Entry 1JWM (X-ray diffraction, 2.70 A resolution); this record covers chains A and B of the 4 polymer chains in the assembly.

Chain A:
Name: HLA class II histocompatibility antigen, DR alpha chain
Organism: Homo sapiens
Reference sequence: P01903 (2DRA_HUMAN); residues 1-182 here correspond to UniProt positions 26-207 (UniProt number = residue number + 25)
Chain sequence (182 residues; each row starts with the number of its first residue):
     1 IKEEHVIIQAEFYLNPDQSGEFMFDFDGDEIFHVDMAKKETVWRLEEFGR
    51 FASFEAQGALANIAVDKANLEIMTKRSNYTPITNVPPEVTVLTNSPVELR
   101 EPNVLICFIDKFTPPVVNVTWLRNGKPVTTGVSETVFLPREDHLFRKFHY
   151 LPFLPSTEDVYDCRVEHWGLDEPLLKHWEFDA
Unresolved in the structure: 1-2
Cystine bridges: C107-C163
UniProt features mapped onto this chain:
  - region: E179 to A182 (Connecting peptide)
  - site: Q9 (Self- and pathogen-derived peptide antigen), G49 (Self-peptide antigen), F51 (Self- and pathogen-derived peptide antigen), A52 (Self-peptide antigen), S53 (Self- and pathogen-derived peptide antigen), E55 (Pathogen-derived peptide antigen), N62 (Self- and pathogen-derived peptide antigen), N69 (Pathogen-derived peptide antigen), R76 (Self- and pathogen-derived peptide antigen)
  - glycosylation (N-linked (GlcNAc...) asparagine): N78, N118

Chain B:
Name: HLA class II histocompatibility antigen, DR-1 beta chain
Organism: Homo sapiens
Reference sequence: P04229 (2B11_HUMAN); residues 1-190 here correspond to UniProt positions 30-219 (UniProt number = residue number + 29)
Chain sequence (190 residues; numbered 1 to 190; the number before each row is that of its first residue):
     1 GDTRPRFLWQLKFECHFFNGTERVRLLERCIYNQEESVRFDSDVGEYRAV
    51 TELGRPDAEYWNSQKDLLEQRRAAVDTYCRHNYGVGESFTVQRRVEPKVT
   101 VYPSKTQPLQHHNLLVCSVSGFYPGSIEVRWFRNGQEEKAGVVSTGLIQN
   151 GDWTFQTLVMLETVPRSGEVYTCQVEHPSVTSPLTVEWRA
Unresolved in the structure: 108-110
Cystine bridges: C15-C79, C117-C173

Interface between chain A and chain B:
Pairs across the interface (116):
  E3(A) - H16(B)  salt bridge
  E3(A) - F18(B)
  E4(A) - F17(B)  hydrogen bond (backbone-backbone)
  E4(A) - N19(B)  hydrogen bond (side chain-backbone)
  E4(A) - G20(B)
  H5(A) - C15(B)
  H5(A) - H16(B)
  H5(A) - F17(B)  hydrogen bond (backbone-backbone)
  V6(A) - C15(B)
  V6(A) - H16(B)
  I7(A) - F13(B)
  I7(A) - E14(B)
  I7(A) - C15(B)  hydrogen bond (backbone-backbone)
  I7(A) - F17(B)  hydrophobic
  I8(A) - F13(B)
  I8(A) - E14(B)
  Q9(A) - L11(B)
  Q9(A) - K12(B)
  Q9(A) - F13(B)  hydrogen bond (backbone-backbone)
  Q9(A) - Y78(B)  hydrogen bond
  A10(A) - L11(B)
  E11(A) - Q10(B)
  E11(A) - L11(B)  hydrogen bond (backbone-backbone)
  F12(A) - W9(B)
  F12(A) - Q10(B)
  Y13(A) - L8(B)
  Y13(A) - W9(B)  hydrogen bond (backbone-backbone)
  L14(A) - R6(B)
  L14(A) - F7(B)
  L14(A) - L8(B)  hydrophobic
  N15(A) - R6(B)
  N15(A) - F7(B)  hydrogen bond (backbone-backbone)
  P16(A) - R4(B)
  P16(A) - P5(B)
  P16(A) - R6(B)
  D17(A) - R6(B)  salt bridge
  F24(A) - Y78(B)
  F24(A) - N82(B)
  F26(A) - T90(B)
  F26(A) - V91(B)
  F26(A) - Y123(B)
  F26(A) - W153(B)  hydrophobic
  D27(A) - Q149(B)  hydrogen bond (backbone-side chain)
  G28(A) - Q149(B)
  D29(A) - Y123(B)
  D29(A) - Q149(B)  hydrogen bond
  D29(A) - G151(B)
  D29(A) - W153(B)  hydrogen bond (side chain-backbone)
  D29(A) - F155(B)
  E30(A) - W153(B)  hydrogen bond (backbone-side chain)
  R44(A) - G151(B)  hydrogen bond (side chain-backbone)
  R44(A) - D152(B)
  R44(A) - W153(B)
  L45(A) - R93(B)
  L45(A) - W153(B)
  E47(A) - R93(B)  salt bridge
  F48(A) - F89(B)  hydrophobic
  F48(A) - W153(B)
  F51(A) - F89(B)  hydrophobic
  A52(A) - V85(B)  hydrophobic
  A52(A) - F89(B)  hydrophobic
  D66(A) - W9(B)
  D66(A) - L11(B)
  N69(A) - W9(B)
  L70(A) - F7(B)
  L70(A) - L8(B)
  L70(A) - W9(B)  hydrophobic
  M73(A) - W9(B)  hydrophobic
  M73(A) - Y32(B)  hydrophobic
  M73(A) - S37(B)
  T74(A) - F7(B)
  T74(A) - Y32(B)
  R76(A) - L53(B)  hydrogen bond (side chain-backbone)
  R76(A) - D57(B)  salt bridge
  S77(A) - Y32(B)  hydrogen bond
  Y79(A) - F7(B)
  T80(A) - F7(B)
  T80(A) - Y32(B)  hydrogen bond (backbone-side chain)
  T80(A) - N33(B)  hydrogen bond (backbone-side chain)
  P81(A) - P5(B)  hydrophobic
  P81(A) - R6(B)
  P81(A) - F7(B)
  P81(A) - N33(B)
  I82(A) - R6(B)  hydrogen bond (backbone-backbone)
  I82(A) - N33(B)
  I82(A) - Q34(B)
  V85(A) - Q34(B)
  L92(A) - I148(B)  hydrophobic
  T93(A) - Q156(B)  hydrogen bond (backbone-side chain)
  N94(A) - D152(B)
  N94(A) - Q156(B)
  P96(A) - S118(B)
  P96(A) - S120(B)
  I106(A) - N150(B)
  T113(A) - L8(B)
  P115(A) - L8(B)
  P139(A) - K12(B)
  R140(A) - K12(B)  hydrogen bond (backbone-side chain)
  D142(A) - Q34(B)
  H143(A) - Q10(B)
  H143(A) - K12(B)
  H143(A) - R29(B)  hydrogen bond
  H143(A) - I31(B)
  L144(A) - Q34(B)
  F145(A) - L8(B)  hydrophobic
  F145(A) - Q10(B)
  R146(A) - Q149(B)  hydrogen bond
  F148(A) - Q149(B)
  F148(A) - N150(B)
  F148(A) - G151(B)
  Y150(A) - N150(B)  hydrogen bond (side chain-backbone)
  Y150(A) - G151(B)
  Y150(A) - D152(B)
  W168(A) - D2(B)
  W168(A) - R6(B)
  D181(A) - K105(B)
Other interface residues (no listed pair), chain A (63 interface residues in all): I31, T83, S95, P114, E141, A182
Other interface residues (no listed pair), chain B (51 interface residues in all): E36, P56, Y83, T100, Y102, T154

Summary:
Chain A and chain B form an interface of 63 and 51 residues respectively, with 24 hydrogen bonds and 4 salt
bridges. Polar contacts include E3(A)-H16(B), D17(A)-R6(B) and E47(A)-R93(B).
Chain A is HLA class II histocompatibility antigen, DR alpha chain and chain B is HLA class II
histocompatibility antigen, DR-1 beta chain, both from Homo sapiens; the structure, Crystal Structure of the
Complex of the MHC Class II Molecule HLA-DR1(HA peptide 306-318) with the ..., was determined by X-ray
diffraction (same publication as 1JWS and 1JWU).
